PDB entry 4AOO | X-ray diffraction, 2.30 A resolution | chains B and C of the 3 polymer chains in the assembly

== Chain B (and C) ==
Name: Probable deoxyuridine 5'-triphosphate nucleotidohydrolase yncf
Source organism: Bacillus subtilis
Notes: EC 3.6.1.23; chain C of this document is another copy of the same molecule, construct and numbering; everything in this record applies to it too
UniProt: O31801 (YNCF_BACSU); numbering as in UniProt (aligned over 1-144)
Sequence (144 residues; numbered 1 to 144; the number before each row is that of its first residue):
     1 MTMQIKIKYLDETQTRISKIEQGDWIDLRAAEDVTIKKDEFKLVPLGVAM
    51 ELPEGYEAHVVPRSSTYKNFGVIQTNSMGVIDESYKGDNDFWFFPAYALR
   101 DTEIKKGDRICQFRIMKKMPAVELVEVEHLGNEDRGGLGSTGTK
Not modelled in the structure: 1-2
Small-molecule neighbours:
  - 2'-deoxyuridine (DUR), molecule 1: Gln74, Asn76, Gly79, Val80, Ile81, Asp82, Tyr85, Phe91, Trp92, Phe93, Pro95
  - 2'-deoxyuridine (DUR), molecule 2: Arg135, Gly136, Gly137, Leu138
  - pyrophosphate (POP), molecule 1: Arg63, Ser64, Ser65
  - pyrophosphate (POP), molecule 2: Arg135, Gly136, Gly137, Leu138, Gly139, Ser140, Thr141, Gly142

== Interface between chain B and chain C ==
Residue-residue contacts (95; chain B residue first):
  Met3(B) - Ala121(C)  hydrogen bond (backbone-backbone)
  Met3(B) - Val122(C)
  Met3(B) - Glu123(C)  hydrogen bond (backbone-backbone)
  Gln4(B) - Glu123(C)
  Gln4(B) - Val125(C)
  Ile5(B) - Val122(C)  hydrophobic
  Ile5(B) - Glu123(C)  hydrogen bond (backbone-backbone)
  Ile5(B) - Leu124(C)
  Ile5(B) - Val125(C)  hydrogen bond (backbone-backbone)
  Lys6(B) - Val125(C)
  Lys6(B) - Val127(C)
  Lys6(B) - Leu130(C)  hydrogen bond (side chain-backbone)
  Ile7(B) - Val125(C)  hydrogen bond (backbone-backbone)
  Ile7(B) - Glu126(C)
  Ile7(B) - Val127(C)  hydrogen bond (backbone-backbone)
  Lys8(B) - Val127(C)
  Lys8(B) - Glu128(C)
  Tyr9(B) - Glu126(C)
  Arg16(B) - Glu126(C)  salt bridge
  Ile17(B) - Leu124(C)
  Gln22(B) - Asp82(C)
  Gln22(B) - Ser84(C)  hydrogen bond (backbone-side chain)
  Gly23(B) - Asp82(C)
  Asp24(B) - Glu57(C)
  Asp24(B) - Asp82(C)  hydrogen bond (backbone-side chain)
  Asp24(B) - Glu83(C)  hydrogen bond (side chain-backbone)
  Asp24(B) - Lys118(C)  salt bridge
  Asp24(B) - Met119(C)
  Trp25(B) - Glu57(C)  hydrogen bond
  Trp25(B) - Met78(C)  hydrophobic
  Trp25(B) - Val80(C)
  Ile26(B) - Met119(C)  hydrophobic
  Ala49(B) - Leu130(C)  hydrophobic
  Glu51(B) - Leu130(C)
  Glu51(B) - Asn132(C)
  Pro62(B) - Asn76(C)
  Arg63(B) - Asn76(C)
  Ser64(B) - Asn76(C)
  Tyr67(B) - Phe41(C)  hydrophobic
  Tyr67(B) - Thr75(C)
  Tyr67(B) - Tyr97(C)
  Ile73(B) - Thr75(C)
  Gln74(B) - Ser77(C)
  Ser77(B) - Ser77(C)  hydrogen bond (backbone-side chain)
  Asp82(B) - Arg135(C)  salt bridge
  Ser84(B) - Arg135(C)  hydrogen bond
  Tyr85(B) - Arg135(C)
  Tyr85(B) - Gly136(C)
  Tyr85(B) - Gly137(C)
  Lys86(B) - Leu130(C)
  Lys86(B) - Asn132(C)
  Gly87(B) - Leu130(C)
  Gly87(B) - Asn132(C)
  Gly87(B) - Glu133(C)
  Gly87(B) - Asp134(C)
  Asp88(B) - His129(C)  salt bridge
  Asp88(B) - Leu130(C)  hydrogen bond (side chain-backbone)
  Asp88(B) - Gly131(C)  hydrogen bond (side chain-backbone)
  Asp88(B) - Asn132(C)
  Asp88(B) - Asp134(C)  hydrogen bond (backbone-side chain)
  Asn89(B) - Asp134(C)  hydrogen bond (backbone-side chain)
  Asp90(B) - Asp134(C)
  Asp90(B) - Arg135(C)  hydrogen bond (side chain-backbone)
  Asp90(B) - Gly136(C)  hydrogen bond (side chain-backbone)
  Phe93(B) - Leu138(C)  hydrophobic
  Leu99(B) - Tyr97(C)  hydrophobic
  Gln112(B) - Val80(C)
  Phe113(B) - Met119(C)
  Arg114(B) - Glu57(C)  salt bridge
  Arg114(B) - Lys117(C)  hydrogen bond (side chain-backbone)
  Arg114(B) - Lys118(C)
  Arg114(B) - Met119(C)
  Ile115(B) - Met119(C)
  Ile115(B) - Val122(C)  hydrophobic
  Met116(B) - Met116(C)  hydrophobic
  Arg135(B) - Gln22(C)  hydrogen bond (side chain-backbone)
  Leu138(B) - Ser64(C)
  Leu138(B) - Ser65(C)
  Gly139(B) - Arg63(C)
  Gly139(B) - Ser65(C)
  Thr141(B) - Ile20(C)
  Thr141(B) - Gln22(C)
  Thr141(B) - Arg63(C)  hydrogen bond
  Thr141(B) - Arg109(C)  hydrogen bond (backbone-side chain)
  Gly142(B) - Arg63(C)  hydrogen bond (backbone-side chain)
  Gly142(B) - Arg109(C)  hydrogen bond (backbone-side chain)
  Thr143(B) - Arg63(C)
  Thr143(B) - Asn69(C)  hydrogen bond
  Thr143(B) - Phe70(C)
  Thr143(B) - Asp108(C)
  Thr143(B) - Arg109(C)  hydrogen bond (backbone-backbone)
  Lys144(B) - Arg29(C)  hydrogen bond (backbone-side chain)
  Lys144(B) - Lys105(C)
  Lys144(B) - Asp108(C)  salt bridge
  Lys144(B) - Arg109(C)
Also at the interface, not in a pair above, chain B (49 interface residues in all): Leu43, Met50, Val61, Met78
Also at the interface, not in a pair above, chain C (52 interface residues in all): Asp27, His59, Lys68, Ile73, Ile81, Phe93, Gly107, Pro120

== Overview ==
49 residues of chain B face 52 of chain C across their interface, with 28 hydrogen bonds and 6 salt bridges.
Among the polar pairs are Arg16(B)-Glu126(C), Asp24(B)-Lys118(C) and Asp82(B)-Arg135(C). Bound to chain B:
2'-deoxyuridine and pyrophosphate.
Both chains are Probable deoxyuridine 5'-triphosphate nucleotidohydrolase yncf (Bacillus subtilis). Entry 4AOO
(B. subtilis dUTPase YncF in complex with dU PPi and Mg in H32) was determined by X-ray diffraction together
with 4B0H, 4AOZ, 4APZ and 4AO5 from the same study.
